6SAK - chains A and C; structure by X-ray diffraction, 2.00 A resolution.

Chain A:
Name: Ubiquitin thioesterase otulin
Source organism: Homo sapiens
Notes: EC 3.4.19.12
Reference sequence: Q96BN8 (OTUL_HUMAN); residue numbers follow UniProt; this construct covers 80-352
Sequence (275 residues; each row starts with the number of its first residue):
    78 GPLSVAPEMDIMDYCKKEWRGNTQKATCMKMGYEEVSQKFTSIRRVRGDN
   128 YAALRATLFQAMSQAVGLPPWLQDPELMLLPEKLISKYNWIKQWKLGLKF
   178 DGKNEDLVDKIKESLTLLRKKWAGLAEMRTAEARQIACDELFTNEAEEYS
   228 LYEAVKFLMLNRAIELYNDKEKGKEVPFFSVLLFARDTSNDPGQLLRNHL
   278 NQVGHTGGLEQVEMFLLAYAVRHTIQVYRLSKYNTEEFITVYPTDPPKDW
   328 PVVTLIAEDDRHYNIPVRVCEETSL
Disordered / not traced: 78
Sequence notes: expression tag (78-79); engineered mutation Ala129 (Cys in Q96BN8)
UniProt features mapped onto this chain:
  - region (Linear diubiquitin binding): Glu95, Trp96, Arg124 to Asp126, Phe255 to Leu259, Thr283 to Val289, Asp336 to Arg338
  - active site: Asp126, His339
  - site: Glu314 (Linear diubiquitin binding)
From the paper describing this entry:
  - contacts within the chain: Glu85-Arg345
  - mutagenesis - E85R/D87R: unchanged catalytic activity
  - mutagenesis - C129A: unchanged binding to Sorting nexin-27 (chain C)
  - conformationally variable residues: Arg345 to Glu348

Chain C:
Name: Sorting nexin-27
Source organism: Homo sapiens
Reference sequence: Q96L92 (SNX27_HUMAN); residues 40-135 here = UniProt positions 40-135
Sequence (96 residues; row label = number of the first residue in the row):
    40 GPRVVRIVKSESGYGFNVRGQVSEGGQLRSINGELYAPLQHVSAVLPGGA
    90 ADRAGVRKGDRILEVNHVNVEGATHKQVVDLIRAGEKELILTVLSV
Disordered / not traced: 135
UniProt features mapped onto this chain:
  - modified residue (Phosphoserine): Ser51, Ser62

How chain A and chain C interact:
Contacting residue pairs (47; chain A residue first):
  Glu85(A) - Arg68(C)  salt bridge
  Asp87(A) - Arg68(C)  salt bridge
  Asp87(A) - Ile70(C)
  Asp87(A) - Arg100(C)  salt bridge
  Met89(A) - His80(C)
  Met89(A) - Gly98(C)
  Met89(A) - Arg100(C)  hydrogen bond
  Asp90(A) - Ile70(C)
  Asp90(A) - Arg100(C)  salt bridge
  Ser114(A) - Arg58(C)  hydrogen bond (backbone-side chain)
  Gln115(A) - Arg58(C)
  Thr118(A) - Gln60(C)
  Ser119(A) - Arg68(C)  hydrogen bond
  Glu209(A) - Gly64(C)
  Glu209(A) - Gly65(C)  hydrogen bond (side chain-backbone)
  Glu209(A) - Gln66(C)
  Ile213(A) - Gln66(C)
  Arg345(A) - Gln60(C)  hydrogen bond
  Arg345(A) - Gly64(C)
  Arg345(A) - Gln66(C)
  Arg345(A) - Arg68(C)
  Arg345(A) - Pro77(C)
  Val346(A) - Gln60(C)
  Val346(A) - Val61(C)  hydrogen bond (backbone-backbone)
  Cys347(A) - Arg58(C)
  Cys347(A) - Gly59(C)
  Glu348(A) - Val57(C)
  Glu348(A) - Arg58(C)
  Glu348(A) - Gly59(C)  hydrogen bond (backbone-backbone)
  Glu348(A) - Val61(C)
  Glu348(A) - His114(C)  hydrogen bond (backbone-side chain)
  Glu349(A) - Asn56(C)  hydrogen bond
  Glu349(A) - Val57(C)
  Glu349(A) - Ser82(C)  hydrogen bond
  Glu349(A) - His114(C)
  Thr350(A) - Asn56(C)
  Thr350(A) - Val57(C)  hydrogen bond (backbone-backbone)
  Thr350(A) - His114(C)  hydrogen bond
  Thr350(A) - Val118(C)
  Thr350(A) - Arg122(C)
  Ser351(A) - Phe55(C)
  Ser351(A) - Asn56(C)  hydrogen bond
  Leu352(A) - Gly52(C)
  Leu352(A) - Tyr53(C)  hydrogen bond (backbone-backbone)
  Leu352(A) - Gly54(C)  hydrogen bond (backbone-backbone)
  Leu352(A) - Phe55(C)
  Leu352(A) - Asn56(C)
Interface residues without a listed pair, chain A (21 interface residues in all): Met86, Gln212, Asp216
Interface residues without a listed pair, chain C (25 interface residues in all): Ser69, Ile121
The authors on this interface:
  - residue pairs: Glu209(A)-Gly64(C) (backbone contact), Arg345(A)-Gln60(C) (hydrogen bond), Val346(A)-Val61(C) (backbone contact), Glu349(A)-Asn56(C) (hydrogen bond), Glu349(A)-Arg58(C), Thr350(A)-His114(C) (hydrogen bond), Ser351(A)-Asn56(C) (hydrogen bond), Leu352(A)-Tyr53(C) (backbone contact)
  - interface residues, chain A: Glu85(A), Asp87(A), Asp90(A)
  - hot spots on chain A (mutagenesis) - E85R (Kd 0.84 uM), E85R/D87R (Kd 2.07 uM), D87R (Kd 0.31 uM), D90R (Kd 0.12 uM): decreased binding to Sorting nexin-27 (chain C)
  - interface residues, chain C: Gly65(C), Arg68(C), Arg100(C)
  - hot spots on chain C (mutagenesis) - H114A: abolished binding to Ubiquitin thioesterase otulin (chain A)
  - hot spots on chain C (mutagenesis) - G64E/R100E (Kd 1.1 uM), G65A (Kd 0.093 uM), R100E (Kd 0.26 uM): decreased binding to Ubiquitin thioesterase otulin (chain A)

Overview:
21 residues of chain A face 25 of chain C across their interface, with 15 hydrogen bonds and 4 salt bridges.
Among the polar pairs are Glu85(A)-Arg68(C), Asp87(A)-Arg68(C) and Asp87(A)-Arg100(C). The paper describes
backbone contacts between Glu209(A) and Gly64(C), Val346(A) and Val61(C) and Leu352(A) and Tyr53(C); hydrogen
bonds between Arg345(A) and Gln60(C), Glu349(A) and Asn56(C) and Thr350(A) and His114(C) among others; a
contact between Glu349(A) and Arg58(C). The paper reports that E85R, E85R/D87R and D87R of chain A, among
others, reduce binding to Sorting nexin-27 (chain C); interface residues Glu85(A), Asp87(A) and Gly65(C) among
others; 9 substitutions were tested in all.
Here chain A is Ubiquitin thioesterase otulin and chain C is Sorting nexin-27, both from Homo sapiens. Entry
6SAK (Structure of the OTULINcat C129A - SNX27 PDZ domain complex) was determined by X-ray diffraction.
